Entry 6GEI (X-ray diffraction, 1.65 A resolution); this record covers chains A and L.

== Chain A ==
Name: Transcriptional enhancer factor TEF-3
Source organism: Homo sapiens
Notes: fragment: C-terminal domain, YAP binding domain
UniProt: Q15561 (TEAD4_HUMAN); residue numbers follow UniProt; this construct covers 216-434
Sequence (219 residues; row label = number of the first residue in the row):
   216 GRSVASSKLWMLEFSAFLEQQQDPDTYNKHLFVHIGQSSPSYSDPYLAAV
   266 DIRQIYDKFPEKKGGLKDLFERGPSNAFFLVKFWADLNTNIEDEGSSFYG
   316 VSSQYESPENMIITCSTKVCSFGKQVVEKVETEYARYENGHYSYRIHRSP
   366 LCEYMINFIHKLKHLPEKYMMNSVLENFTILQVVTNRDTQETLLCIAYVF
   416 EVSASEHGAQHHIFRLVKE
Disordered / not traced: 306-309
Differences from the reference sequence: engineered mutation Ala263 (Glu in Q15561), Phe429 (Tyr in Q15561)
Glycans and other covalent adducts: myristic acid (MYR) linked to Lys344

== Chain L ==
Name: Transcriptional coactivator YAP1
UniProt: P46937 (YAP1_HUMAN); residues 60-100 here = UniProt positions 60-100
Sequence (42 residues; each row starts with the number of its first residue):
    59 XDSETDLEALFNAVMNPKTANVPQTVPMRLRKLPDAFFKPPE
Disordered / not traced: 100
Differences from the reference sequence: expression tag (59); engineered mutation Ala94 (Ser in P46937)
Modified positions: ACE (acetyl group) at position 59
Curated features (UniProtKB/Swiss-Prot):
  - modified residue: Ser61 (Phosphoserine), Thr63 (Phosphothreonine), Lys90 (N6-lactoyllysine)
Reported in the primary citation:
  - conformationally variable residues: Ala94

== Interface between chain A and chain L ==
Pairs across the interface (53):
  Ala264(A) - Pro92(L)
  Val265(A) - Leu91(L)  hydrophobic
  Val265(A) - Pro92(L)
  Gln269(A) - Arg89(L)  hydrogen bond (backbone-side chain)
  Gln269(A) - Lys90(L)  hydrogen bond (side chain-backbone)
  Asp272(A) - Arg89(L)  salt bridge
  Lys273(A) - Met86(L)
  Lys273(A) - Arg89(L)
  Leu295(A) - Phe95(L)  hydrophobic
  Lys297(A) - Phe95(L)  hydrogen bond (side chain-backbone)
  Trp299(A) - Ala94(L)
  Trp299(A) - Phe95(L)
  Trp299(A) - Phe96(L)
  Trp299(A) - Lys97(L)
  Trp299(A) - Pro98(L)
  Ser336(A) - Glu62(L)
  Phe337(A) - Glu62(L)
  Phe337(A) - Leu68(L)  hydrophobic
  Phe337(A) - Val80(L)  hydrophobic
  Phe337(A) - Pro81(L)
  Lys339(A) - Glu62(L)
  Lys339(A) - Thr63(L)
  Gln340(A) - Thr63(L)
  Val341(A) - Thr63(L)
  Tyr369(A) - Leu65(L)
  Phe373(A) - Leu65(L)  hydrophobic
  Phe373(A) - Leu68(L)  hydrophobic
  Phe373(A) - Phe69(L)
  Lys376(A) - Leu65(L)
  Lys376(A) - Glu66(L)  salt bridge
  Lys376(A) - Phe69(L)
  Leu377(A) - Phe69(L)
  Leu380(A) - Phe69(L)  hydrophobic
  Leu380(A) - Val72(L)  hydrophobic
  Leu380(A) - Met73(L)  hydrophobic
  Pro381(A) - Met73(L)
  Met385(A) - Val72(L)
  Ser388(A) - Val72(L)
  Val389(A) - Leu68(L)  hydrophobic
  Val389(A) - Phe69(L)  hydrophobic
  Val389(A) - Val72(L)  hydrophobic
  Glu391(A) - Pro85(L)
  Glu391(A) - Met86(L)  hydrogen bond (side chain-backbone)
  Glu391(A) - Arg87(L)  salt bridge
  Asn392(A) - Thr83(L)  hydrogen bond
  Val414(A) - Phe95(L)  hydrophobic
  Glu416(A) - Arg87(L)  salt bridge
  Gln425(A) - Pro99(L)
  His426(A) - Pro99(L)
  His427(A) - Ala94(L)
  Phe429(A) - Pro92(L)  hydrophobic
  Phe429(A) - Ala94(L)
  Phe429(A) - Phe95(L)  hydrophobic
Other interface residues (no listed pair), chain A (32 interface residues in all): Ile270, Asn372

== Overview ==
32 residues of chain A face 24 of chain L across their interface; the contacts include 5 hydrogen bonds and 4
salt bridges. Polar pairs include Asp272(A)-Arg89(L), Lys376(A)-Glu66(L) and Glu391(A)-Arg87(L). Covalently
linked myristic acid: at Lys344(A). From the paper: conformational variability at Ala94(L).
Here chain A is Transcriptional enhancer factor TEF-3 (Homo sapiens) and chain L is Transcriptional
coactivator YAP1. Entry 6GEI (TEAD4 (216-434);e263a+y429f complexed with yap peptide (60- 100);s94a and
myristoate (covalently bound to LYS344, not CYS367!) ...) was determined by X-ray diffraction, deposited
together with 6GE3, 6GE4, 6GE5, 6GE6, 6GEC, 6GEE, 6GEG and 6GEK.
